PDB entry 7JY7 | electron microscopy, 2.90 A resolution | chains A and S of the 12 polymer chains in the assembly

Chain A:
Molecule: Protein RecA
Source organism: Escherichia coli
UniProtKB: A0A376NU07 (A0A376NU07_ECOLX); residues 0-333 here correspond to UniProt positions 1-334 (UniProt number = residue number + 1)
Amino-acid sequence (334 residues; numbered 0 to 333; the number before each row is that of its first residue; numbering starts at 0):
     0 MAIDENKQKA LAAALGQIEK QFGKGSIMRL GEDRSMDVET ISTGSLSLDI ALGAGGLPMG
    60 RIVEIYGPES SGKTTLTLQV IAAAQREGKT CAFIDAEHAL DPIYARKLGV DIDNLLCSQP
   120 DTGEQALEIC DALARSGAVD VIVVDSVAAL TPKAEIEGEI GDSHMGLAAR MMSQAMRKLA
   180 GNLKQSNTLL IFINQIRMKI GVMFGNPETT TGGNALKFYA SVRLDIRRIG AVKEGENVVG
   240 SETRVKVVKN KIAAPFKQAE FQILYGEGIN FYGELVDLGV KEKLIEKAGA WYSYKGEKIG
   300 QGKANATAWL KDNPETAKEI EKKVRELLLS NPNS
Not modelled in the structure: 0
Metal / ion sites: Mg2+: Thr73 (together with ATP-gamma-S)
Small-molecule neighbours:
  - ATP-gamma-S (AGS; phosphothiophosphoric acid-adenylate ester), molecule 1: Glu68, Ser69, Ser70, Gly71, Lys72, Thr73, Thr74, Glu96, Asp100, Tyr103, Ser145, Gln194, Ser240, Tyr264
  - ATP-gamma-S (AGS), molecule 2: Phe217, Lys248, Asn249, Lys250, Ile251, Ala252, Ala253, Pro254
What the authors report for this chain:
  - binding site for the 48-nt DNA strand: Arg226
  - mutagenesis - K286N, K302N: decreased binding to dsDNA (citing earlier work)

Chain S:
Molecule: 27-nt DNA strand
Sequence (27 nucleotides; numbered 1 to 27; the number before each row is that of its first residue):
     1 TTTTTTTTTT TTCGTCGCCC ACGCTTT

How chain A and chain S interact:
Contacting residue pairs (16; chain A residue first):
  Met164(A) - DC24(S)  base contact
  Gly165(A) - DC24(S)  sugar contact
  Gly165(A) - DT25(S)  hydrogen bond to the base
  Ala168(A) - DC24(S)  phosphate contact
  Ala168(A) - DT25(S)  phosphate contact
  Arg169(A) - DG23(S)  phosphate contact
  Arg169(A) - DC24(S)  hydrogen bond to the base
  Ser172(A) - DC24(S)  hydrogen bond to the phosphate
  Arg176(A) - DC24(S)  salt bridge to the phosphate
  Arg196(A) - DT27(S)  sugar contact
  Met197(A) - DT27(S)  sugar contact
  Ile199(A) - DT27(S)  base contact
  Gly211(A) - DT26(S)  hydrogen bond to the phosphate
  Gly212(A) - DT25(S)  phosphate contact
  Gly212(A) - DT26(S)  phosphate contact
  Asn213(A) - DT25(S)  hydrogen bond to the phosphate
Other interface residues (no listed pair), chain A (16 interface residues in all): Ala167, Lys198, Thr209, Thr210

Overview:
Chain A and chain S form an interface of 16 and 5 residues respectively, with 5 hydrogen bonds and 1 salt
bridge. Polar contacts include Gly165(A)-DT25(S), Arg169(A)-DC24(S) and Ser172(A)-DC24(S). Ligands of chain A:
ATP-gamma-S. From the paper: a binding site for the 48-nt DNA strand at Arg226(A); K286N and K302N of chain A
reduce binding to dsDNA.
Here chain A is Protein RecA (Escherichia coli) and chain S is a 27-nt DNA strand. Entry 7JY7 (Structure of a
12 base pair RecA-D loop complex) was determined by electron microscopy (same publication as 7JY6, 7JY8 and
7JY9).
